PDB entry 1A9B | X-ray diffraction, 3.20 A resolution | chains A and C of the 3 polymer chains in the assembly

== Chain A ==
Name: HLA class I histocompatibility antigen, B-35 B*3501 (alpha chain)
Source organism: Homo sapiens
UniProt: P30685 (1B35_HUMAN); residues 1-277 here correspond to UniProt positions 25-301 (UniProt number = residue number + 24)
Amino-acid sequence (277 residues; numbered 1 to 277; the number before each row is that of its first residue):
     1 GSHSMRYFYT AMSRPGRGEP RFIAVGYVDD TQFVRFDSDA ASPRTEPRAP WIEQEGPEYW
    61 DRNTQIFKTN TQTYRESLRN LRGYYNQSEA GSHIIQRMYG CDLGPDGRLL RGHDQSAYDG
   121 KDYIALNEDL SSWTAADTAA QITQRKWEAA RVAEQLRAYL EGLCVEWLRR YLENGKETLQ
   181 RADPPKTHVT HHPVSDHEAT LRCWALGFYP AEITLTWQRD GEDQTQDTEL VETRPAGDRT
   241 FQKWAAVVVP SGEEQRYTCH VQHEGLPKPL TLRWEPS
Disulfides: Cys101-Cys164, Cys203-Cys259

== Chain C ==
Name: Peptide lpplditpy
Amino-acid sequence (9 residues; each row starts with the number of its first residue):
     1 LPPLDITPY

== How chain A and chain C interact ==
Residue-residue contacts (42):
  Tyr7(A) - Leu1(C)  hydrogen bond (side chain-backbone)
  Tyr7(A) - Pro2(C)
  Tyr9(A) - Pro2(C)
  Arg62(A) - Leu1(C)
  Asn63(A) - Leu1(C)
  Asn63(A) - Pro2(C)
  Ile66(A) - Pro2(C)
  Ile66(A) - Pro3(C)
  Ile66(A) - Leu4(C)  hydrophobic
  Phe67(A) - Pro2(C)  hydrophobic
  Thr69(A) - Leu4(C)
  Asn70(A) - Pro3(C)  hydrogen bond (side chain-backbone)
  Asn70(A) - Leu4(C)
  Asn70(A) - Asp5(C)  hydrogen bond (side chain-backbone)
  Thr73(A) - Asp5(C)  hydrogen bond (side chain-backbone)
  Thr73(A) - Ile6(C)
  Thr73(A) - Thr7(C)
  Thr73(A) - Pro8(C)
  Tyr74(A) - Asp5(C)
  Tyr74(A) - Tyr9(C)  hydrogen bond
  Glu76(A) - Pro8(C)
  Ser77(A) - Pro8(C)
  Ser77(A) - Tyr9(C)  hydrogen bond (side chain-backbone)
  Tyr84(A) - Tyr9(C)  hydrogen bond (side chain-backbone)
  Ile95(A) - Tyr9(C)
  Arg97(A) - Asp5(C)  salt bridge
  Arg97(A) - Tyr9(C)
  Tyr99(A) - Pro2(C)
  Tyr99(A) - Pro3(C)
  Ser116(A) - Tyr9(C)  hydrogen bond
  Tyr123(A) - Tyr9(C)  hydrophobic
  Thr143(A) - Tyr9(C)  hydrogen bond (side chain-backbone)
  Lys146(A) - Tyr9(C)
  Trp147(A) - Thr7(C)
  Trp147(A) - Pro8(C)  hydrogen bond (side chain-backbone)
  Trp147(A) - Tyr9(C)  hydrophobic
  Ala150(A) - Thr7(C)
  Val152(A) - Thr7(C)
  Tyr159(A) - Leu1(C)  hydrogen bond (side chain-backbone)
  Tyr159(A) - Pro3(C)
  Trp167(A) - Leu1(C)
  Tyr171(A) - Leu1(C)  hydrogen bond (side chain-backbone)
Also at the interface, not in a pair above, chain A (30 interface residues in all): Tyr59, Asn80, Leu81, Leu163

== Overview ==
30 residues of chain A face 9 of chain C across their interface, with 12 hydrogen bonds and 1 salt bridge.
Polar pairs include Arg97(A)-Asp5(C), Tyr7(A)-Leu1(C) and Asn70(A)-Pro3(C).
Chain A is HLA class I histocompatibility antigen, B-35 B*3501 (alpha chain) (Homo sapiens) and chain C is
Peptide lpplditpy; the structure, Decamer-like conformation of a nano-peptide bound to HLA-B3501 due to
nonstandard positioning of the C-terminus, was determined by X-ray diffraction (same publication as 1A9E).
